PDB entry 4FXZ | X-ray diffraction, 2.60 A resolution | chain A

# Chain A
Protein: Transporter
Source organism: Aquifex aeolicus
Reference sequence: O67854 (O67854_AQUAE); numbering as in UniProt (aligned over 1-513)
Chain sequence (513 residues; each row starts with the number of its first residue):
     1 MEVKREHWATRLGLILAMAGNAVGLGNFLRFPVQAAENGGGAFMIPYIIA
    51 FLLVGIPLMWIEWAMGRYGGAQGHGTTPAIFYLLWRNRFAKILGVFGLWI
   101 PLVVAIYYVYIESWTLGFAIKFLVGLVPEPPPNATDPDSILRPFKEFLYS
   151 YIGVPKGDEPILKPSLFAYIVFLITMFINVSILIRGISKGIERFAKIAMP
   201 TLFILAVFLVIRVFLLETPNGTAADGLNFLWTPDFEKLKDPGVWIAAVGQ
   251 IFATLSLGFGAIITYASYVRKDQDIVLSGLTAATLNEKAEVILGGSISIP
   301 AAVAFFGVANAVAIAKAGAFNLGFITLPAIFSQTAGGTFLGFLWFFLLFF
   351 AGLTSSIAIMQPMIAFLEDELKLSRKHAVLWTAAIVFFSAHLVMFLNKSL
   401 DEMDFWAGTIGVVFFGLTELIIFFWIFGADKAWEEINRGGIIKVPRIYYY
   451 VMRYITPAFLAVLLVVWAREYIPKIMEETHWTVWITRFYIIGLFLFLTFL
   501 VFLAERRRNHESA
Disordered / not traced: 1-4, 132-134, 510-513
Construct notes: engineered mutation Ala253 (Phe in O67854)
Metal / ion sites: Na+ site 1: Gly20, Val23, Ala351, Thr354, Ser355; Na+ site 2: Ala22, Asn27, Thr254, Asn286 (together with leucine)
Small-molecule neighbours: leucine (LEU): Asn21, Ala22, Gly24, Leu25, Gly26, Asn27, Val104, Tyr108, Ala253, Thr254, Leu255, Ser256, Phe259, Ser355, Ile359
From the paper describing this entry:
  - mutagenesis - F253A (99.4+/-5.1 nM): decreased binding to leucine
  - mutagenesis - F253A (406.7+/-33.5 nM): decreased binding to MNG-3 detergent

# In short
Bound to chain A: leucine. Gly20, Val23, Ala351, Thr354 and Ser355 coordinate Na+ site 1. Ala22, Asn27, Thr254
and Asn286 coordinate Na+ site 2. From the paper: F253A reduces binding to leucine; F253A reduces binding to
MNG-3 detergent.
Chain A is Transporter (Aquifex aeolicus); the structure, Crystal structure of LeuT-F253A bound to L-leucine
from lipid bicelles, was determined by X-ray diffraction, deposited together with 4FY0.
